5I2D - chains C and J of the 11 polymer chains in the assembly; structure by X-ray diffraction, 4.41 A resolution (low resolution: residue-level contacts below are approximate; hydrogen-bond / salt-bridge calls are withheld).

# Chain C
Name: DNA-directed RNA polymerase subunit beta
Source organism: Thermus thermophilus (strain HB8 / ATCC 27634 / DSM 579)
Notes: EC 2.7.7.6
Reference sequence: Q8RQE9 (RPOB_THET8); residue numbers follow UniProt; this construct covers 1-1119
Amino-acid sequence (1119 residues; row label = number of the first residue in the row):
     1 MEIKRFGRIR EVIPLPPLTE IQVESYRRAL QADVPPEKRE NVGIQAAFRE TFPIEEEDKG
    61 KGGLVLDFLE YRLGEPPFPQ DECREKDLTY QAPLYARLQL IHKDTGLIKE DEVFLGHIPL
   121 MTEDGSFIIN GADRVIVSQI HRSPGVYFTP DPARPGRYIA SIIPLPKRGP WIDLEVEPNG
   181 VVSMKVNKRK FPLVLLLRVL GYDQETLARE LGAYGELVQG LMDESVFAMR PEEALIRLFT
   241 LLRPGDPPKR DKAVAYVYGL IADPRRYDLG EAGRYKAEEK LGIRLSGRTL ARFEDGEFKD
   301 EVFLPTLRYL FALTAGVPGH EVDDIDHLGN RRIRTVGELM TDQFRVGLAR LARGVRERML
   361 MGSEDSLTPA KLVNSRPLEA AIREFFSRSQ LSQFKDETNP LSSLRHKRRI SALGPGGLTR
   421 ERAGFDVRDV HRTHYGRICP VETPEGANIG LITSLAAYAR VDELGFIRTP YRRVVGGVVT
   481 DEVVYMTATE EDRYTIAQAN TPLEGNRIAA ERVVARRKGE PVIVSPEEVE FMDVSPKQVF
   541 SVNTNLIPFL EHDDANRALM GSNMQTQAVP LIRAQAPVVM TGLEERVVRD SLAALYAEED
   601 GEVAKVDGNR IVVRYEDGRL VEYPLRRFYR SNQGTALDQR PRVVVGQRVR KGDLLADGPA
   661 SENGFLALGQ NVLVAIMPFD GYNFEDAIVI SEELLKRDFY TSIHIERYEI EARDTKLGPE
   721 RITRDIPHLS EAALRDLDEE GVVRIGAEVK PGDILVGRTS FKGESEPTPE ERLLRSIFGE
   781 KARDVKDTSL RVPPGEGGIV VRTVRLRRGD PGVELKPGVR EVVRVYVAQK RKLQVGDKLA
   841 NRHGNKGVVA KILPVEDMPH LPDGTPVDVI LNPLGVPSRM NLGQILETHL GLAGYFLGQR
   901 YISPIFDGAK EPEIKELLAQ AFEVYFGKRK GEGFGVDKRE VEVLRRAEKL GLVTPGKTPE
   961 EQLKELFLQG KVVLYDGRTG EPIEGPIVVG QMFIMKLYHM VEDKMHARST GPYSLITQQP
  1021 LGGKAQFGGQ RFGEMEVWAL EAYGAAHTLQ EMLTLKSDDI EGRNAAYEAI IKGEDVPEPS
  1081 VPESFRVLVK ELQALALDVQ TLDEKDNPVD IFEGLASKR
Not modelled in the structure: 57-63, 1119

# Chain J
Molecule: 72-nt DNA strand
Sequence (72 nucleotides; each row starts with the number of its first residue; numbers below 1 keep their minus sign (DC-14 is residue -14)):
   -14 CCTGCATCCG TGAGTCGAGG GTAATAACGG CAACGGACGG GCCTTGACTG TGAGGTGGCT
    46 CACAAGGGCC CA
Not modelled in the structure: -14 to -12, 55-57

# Interface between chain C and chain J
Pairs across the interface (22):
  Arg358(C) - DA11(J)
  Lys371(C) - DA11(J)
  Asn374(C) - DT10(J)
  Arg376(C) - DA9(J)
  Arg376(C) - DT10(J)
  Arg383(C) - DA8(J)
  Arg383(C) - DA9(J)
  Ser387(C) - DG6(J)
  Arg388(C) - DG6(J)
  Arg388(C) - DT7(J)
  Phe394(C) - DG5(J)
  Glu421(C) - DA-2(J)
  Glu706(C) - DG5(J)
  Arg707(C) - DG5(J)
  Arg707(C) - DG6(J)
  Gly1023(C) - DA3(J)
  Lys1024(C) - DA3(J)
  Gln1030(C) - DG2(J)
  Arg1031(C) - DC1(J)
  Arg1031(C) - DG2(J)
  Gly1033(C) - DC1(J)
  Met1035(C) - DT0(J)
Interface residues without a listed pair, chain C (23 interface residues in all): Arg134, Ser389, Lys816, Ala1025, Gly1029, Glu1036
Interface residues without a listed pair, chain J (13 interface residues in all): DG4

# Overview
The interface between chain C and chain J involves 23 residues on one side and 13 on the other.
Here chain C is DNA-directed RNA polymerase subunit beta (Thermus thermophilus (strain HB8 / ATCC 27634 / DSM
579)) and chain J is a 72-nt DNA strand. Entry 5I2D (Crystal structure of T. thermophilus TTHB099 class II
transcription activation complex: TAP-RPo) was determined by X-ray diffraction.
